7TC0 - chain A; structure by electron microscopy, 3.10 A resolution.

[Chain A]
Name: ATP-binding cassette, sub-family A (ABC1), member 1
Source organism: Homo sapiens
UniProtKB: B2RUU2 (B2RUU2_HUMAN); residue numbers follow UniProt; this construct covers 1-2261
Sequence (2270 residues; numbered 1 to 2270; the number before each row is that of its first residue):
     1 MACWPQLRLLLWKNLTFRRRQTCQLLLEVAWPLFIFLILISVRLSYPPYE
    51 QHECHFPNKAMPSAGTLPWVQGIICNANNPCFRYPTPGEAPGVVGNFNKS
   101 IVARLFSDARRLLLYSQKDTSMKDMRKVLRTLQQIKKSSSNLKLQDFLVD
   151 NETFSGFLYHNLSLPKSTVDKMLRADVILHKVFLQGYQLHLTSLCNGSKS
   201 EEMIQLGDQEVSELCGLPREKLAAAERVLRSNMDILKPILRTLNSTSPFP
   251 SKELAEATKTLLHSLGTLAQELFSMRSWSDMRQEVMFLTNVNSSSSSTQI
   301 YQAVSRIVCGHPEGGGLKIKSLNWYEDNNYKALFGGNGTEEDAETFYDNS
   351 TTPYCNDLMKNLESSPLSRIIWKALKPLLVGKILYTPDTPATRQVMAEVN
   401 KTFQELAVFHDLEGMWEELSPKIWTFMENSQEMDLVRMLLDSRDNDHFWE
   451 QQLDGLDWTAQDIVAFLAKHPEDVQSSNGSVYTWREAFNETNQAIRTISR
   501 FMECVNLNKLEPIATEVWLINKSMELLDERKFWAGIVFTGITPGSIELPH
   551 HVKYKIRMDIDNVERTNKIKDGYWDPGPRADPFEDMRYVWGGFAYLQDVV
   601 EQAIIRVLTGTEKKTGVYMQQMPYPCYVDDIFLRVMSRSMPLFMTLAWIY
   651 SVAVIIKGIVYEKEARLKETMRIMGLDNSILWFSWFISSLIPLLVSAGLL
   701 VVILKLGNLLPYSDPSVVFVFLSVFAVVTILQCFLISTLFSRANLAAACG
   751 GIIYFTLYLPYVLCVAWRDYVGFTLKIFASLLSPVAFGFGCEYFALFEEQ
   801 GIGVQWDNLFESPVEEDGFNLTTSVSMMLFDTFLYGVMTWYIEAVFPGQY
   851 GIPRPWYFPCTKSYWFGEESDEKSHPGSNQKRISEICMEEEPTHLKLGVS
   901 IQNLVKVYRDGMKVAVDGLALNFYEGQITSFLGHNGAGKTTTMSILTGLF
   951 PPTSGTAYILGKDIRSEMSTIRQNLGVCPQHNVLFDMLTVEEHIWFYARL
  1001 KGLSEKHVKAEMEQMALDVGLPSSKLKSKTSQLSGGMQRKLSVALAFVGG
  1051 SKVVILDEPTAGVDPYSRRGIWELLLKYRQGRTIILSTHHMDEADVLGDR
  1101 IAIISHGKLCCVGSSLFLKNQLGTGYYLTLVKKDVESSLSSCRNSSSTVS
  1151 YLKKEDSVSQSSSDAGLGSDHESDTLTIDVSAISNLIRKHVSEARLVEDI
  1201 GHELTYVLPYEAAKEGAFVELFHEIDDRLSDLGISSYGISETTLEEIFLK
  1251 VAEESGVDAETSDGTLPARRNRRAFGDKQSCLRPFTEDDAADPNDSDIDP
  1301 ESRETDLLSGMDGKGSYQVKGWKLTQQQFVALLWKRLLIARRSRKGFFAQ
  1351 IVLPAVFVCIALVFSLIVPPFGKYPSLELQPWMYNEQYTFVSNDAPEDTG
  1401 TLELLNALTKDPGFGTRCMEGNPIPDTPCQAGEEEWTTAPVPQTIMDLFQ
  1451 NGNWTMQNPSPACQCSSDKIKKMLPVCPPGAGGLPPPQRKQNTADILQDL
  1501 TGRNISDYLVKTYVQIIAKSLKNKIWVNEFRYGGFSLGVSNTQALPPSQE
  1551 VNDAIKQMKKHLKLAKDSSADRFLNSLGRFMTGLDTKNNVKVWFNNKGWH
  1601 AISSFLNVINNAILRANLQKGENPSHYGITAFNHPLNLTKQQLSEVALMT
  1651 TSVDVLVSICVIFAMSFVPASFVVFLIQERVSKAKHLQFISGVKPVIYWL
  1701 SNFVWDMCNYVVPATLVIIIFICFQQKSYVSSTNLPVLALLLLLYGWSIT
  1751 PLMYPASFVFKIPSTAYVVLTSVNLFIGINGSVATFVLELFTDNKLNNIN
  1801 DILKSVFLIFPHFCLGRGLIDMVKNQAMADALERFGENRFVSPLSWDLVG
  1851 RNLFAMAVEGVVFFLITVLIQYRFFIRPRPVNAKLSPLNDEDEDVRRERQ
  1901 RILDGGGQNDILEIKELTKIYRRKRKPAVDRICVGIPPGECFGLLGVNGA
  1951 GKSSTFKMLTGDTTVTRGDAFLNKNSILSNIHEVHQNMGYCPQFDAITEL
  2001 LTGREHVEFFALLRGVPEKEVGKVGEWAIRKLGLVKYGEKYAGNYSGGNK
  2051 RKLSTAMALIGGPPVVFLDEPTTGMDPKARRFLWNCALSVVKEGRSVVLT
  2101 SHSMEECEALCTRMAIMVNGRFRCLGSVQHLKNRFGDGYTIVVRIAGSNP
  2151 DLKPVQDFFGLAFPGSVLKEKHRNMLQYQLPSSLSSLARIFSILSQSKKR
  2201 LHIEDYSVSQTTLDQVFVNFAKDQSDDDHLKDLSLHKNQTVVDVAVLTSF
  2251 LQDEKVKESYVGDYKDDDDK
Unresolved in the structure: 1-2, 134-249, 290-295, 312-347, 472-480, 808-819, 856-886, 909-916, 1133-1178, 1253-1312, 1541-1548, 1788-1799, 1875-1934, 1947-1983, 2225-2270
Sequence notes: expression tag (2262-2270)
Cystine bridges: Cys54-Cys81, Cys75-Cys309, Cys355-Cys504, Cys626-Cys1465, Cys1418-Cys1429, Cys1463-Cys1477
Covalent attachments: N-acetylglucosamine (NAG) linked to Asn98, Asn400, Asn1637; glycan linked to Asn1504

[Summary]
N-acetylglucosamine is covalently linked to Asn98, Asn400 and Asn1637.
Chain A is ATP-binding cassette, sub-family A (ABC1), member 1 (Homo sapiens); the structure, The structure of
human ABCA1 in digitonin, was determined by electron microscopy (same publication as 7TBW, 7TBY and 7TBZ).
